Entry 5ICX (X-ray diffraction, 2.60 A resolution); this record covers chains B and E of the 3 polymer chains in the assembly.

== Chain B ==
Name: Cetuximab Fab heavy chain
Organism: Mus MUSCULUS, homo sapiens
Notes: antibody fragment or engineered binder
Chain sequence (221 residues; numbered 1 to 221; the number before each row is that of its first residue):
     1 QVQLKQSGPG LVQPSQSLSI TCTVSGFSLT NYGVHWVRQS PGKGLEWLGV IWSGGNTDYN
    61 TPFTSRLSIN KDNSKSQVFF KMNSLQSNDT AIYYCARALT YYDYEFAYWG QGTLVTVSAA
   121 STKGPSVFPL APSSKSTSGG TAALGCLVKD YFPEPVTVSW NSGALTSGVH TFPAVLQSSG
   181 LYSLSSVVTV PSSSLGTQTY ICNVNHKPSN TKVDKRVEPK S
Unresolved in the structure: 221
Cystine bridges: Cys22-Cys95, Cys146-Cys202
Glycans and other covalent adducts: N-acetylglucosamine (NAG) linked to Asn88

== Chain E ==
Name: Meditope
Chain sequence (16 residues; row label = number of the first residue in the row):
     1 XQFDLSTRRL RCGGSK
Unresolved in the structure: 13-16
Modified positions: SC2 (N-acetyl-L-cysteine) at position 1
Cystine bridges: SC2_1-Cys12

== Interface between chain B and chain E ==
Contacting residue pairs (17; chain B residue first):
  Gln39(B) with Phe3(E); Leu5(E)
  Ser40(B) with Phe3(E)
  Pro41(B) with Gln2(E); Phe3(E); Leu5(E), hydrophobic
  Thr90(B) with Leu5(E)
  Ala91(B) with Leu5(E), hydrophobic
  Ile92(B) with Phe3(E), hydrophobic; Leu5(E), hydrophobic; Arg8(E)
  Tyr94(B) with Arg8(E)
  Gln111(B) with Arg8(E), hydrogen bond (backbone-side chain)
  Gly112(B) with Arg8(E)
  Leu114(B) with Leu5(E), hydrophobic
  Glu154(B) with Ser6(E), hydrogen bond
  Pro173(B) with Thr7(E)

== Overview ==
Chain B and chain E form an interface of 12 and 6 residues respectively, with 2 hydrogen bonds. Polar contacts
include Gln111(B)-Arg8(E) and Glu154(B)-Ser6(E). Covalently linked N-acetylglucosamine: at Asn88(B).
Here chain B is Cetuximab Fab heavy chain (Mus MUSCULUS, homo sapiens) and chain E is Meditope. Entry 5ICX
(Cetuximab Fab in complex with CQFDLSTRRLRCGGSK meditope) was determined by X-ray diffraction together with
5ESQ, 5HPM, 5HYQ, 5ICY, 5ICZ, 5ID0 and 5ID1 from the same study.
